4PI9 - chain A; structure by X-ray diffraction, 1.48 A resolution.

[Chain A]
Molecule: Autolysin E
Organism: Staphylococcus aureus (strain Mu50 / ATCC 700699)
UniProtKB: A0A0H3JT72 (A0A0H3JT72_STAAM); numbering as in UniProt (aligned over 35-258)
Amino-acid sequence (228 residues; numbered 31 to 258; the number before each row is that of its first residue):
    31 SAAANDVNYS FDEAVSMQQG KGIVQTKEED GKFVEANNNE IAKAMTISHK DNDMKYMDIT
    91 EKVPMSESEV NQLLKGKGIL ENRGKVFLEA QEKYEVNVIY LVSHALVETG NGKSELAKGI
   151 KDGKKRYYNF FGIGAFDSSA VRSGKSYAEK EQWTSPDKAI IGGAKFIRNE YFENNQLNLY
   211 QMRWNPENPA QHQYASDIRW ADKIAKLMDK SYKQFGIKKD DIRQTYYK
Disordered / not traced: 31-32, 79-82
Construct notes: expression tag (31-34)
Ligand contacts: 3LT ((4R)-4-[[(2S)-2-[[(2R)-2-[(2R,3S,4R,5R,6R)-5-acetamido-2-(hydroxymethyl)-3,6-bis(oxidanyl)oxan-4-yl]oxypropanoyl]amino]propanoyl]amino]-5-azanyl-5-oxidanylidene-pentanoic acid): G162, I163, G164, Y177, F196, Y201, H222, Q223, Y224, A225, S226
Reported in the primary citation:
  - binding site for 3LT: I163, G164, F196, Y201, Y224

[Summary]
Bound to chain A: compound 3LT. The paper reports a binding site for 3LT at I163, G164 and F196 among others.
Chain A is Autolysin E (Staphylococcus aureus (strain Mu50 / ATCC 700699)); the structure, Crystal structure
of S. Aureus Autolysin E in complex with muropeptide NAM-L-ALA-D-iGLU, was determined by X-ray diffraction,
deposited together with 4PI7, 4PI8 and 4PIA.
